Entry 8XX4 (electron microscopy, 2.60 A resolution); this record covers chains B and G of the 11 polymer chains in the assembly.

Chain B:
Molecule: DNA-directed RNA polymerase subunit beta
Organism: African swine fever virus
Notes: EC 2.7.7.6
UniProtKB: A0A2X0RU95 (A0A2X0RU95_ASF); numbering as in UniProt (aligned over 10-1242)
Chain sequence (1233 residues; numbered 10 to 1242; the number before each row is that of its first residue):
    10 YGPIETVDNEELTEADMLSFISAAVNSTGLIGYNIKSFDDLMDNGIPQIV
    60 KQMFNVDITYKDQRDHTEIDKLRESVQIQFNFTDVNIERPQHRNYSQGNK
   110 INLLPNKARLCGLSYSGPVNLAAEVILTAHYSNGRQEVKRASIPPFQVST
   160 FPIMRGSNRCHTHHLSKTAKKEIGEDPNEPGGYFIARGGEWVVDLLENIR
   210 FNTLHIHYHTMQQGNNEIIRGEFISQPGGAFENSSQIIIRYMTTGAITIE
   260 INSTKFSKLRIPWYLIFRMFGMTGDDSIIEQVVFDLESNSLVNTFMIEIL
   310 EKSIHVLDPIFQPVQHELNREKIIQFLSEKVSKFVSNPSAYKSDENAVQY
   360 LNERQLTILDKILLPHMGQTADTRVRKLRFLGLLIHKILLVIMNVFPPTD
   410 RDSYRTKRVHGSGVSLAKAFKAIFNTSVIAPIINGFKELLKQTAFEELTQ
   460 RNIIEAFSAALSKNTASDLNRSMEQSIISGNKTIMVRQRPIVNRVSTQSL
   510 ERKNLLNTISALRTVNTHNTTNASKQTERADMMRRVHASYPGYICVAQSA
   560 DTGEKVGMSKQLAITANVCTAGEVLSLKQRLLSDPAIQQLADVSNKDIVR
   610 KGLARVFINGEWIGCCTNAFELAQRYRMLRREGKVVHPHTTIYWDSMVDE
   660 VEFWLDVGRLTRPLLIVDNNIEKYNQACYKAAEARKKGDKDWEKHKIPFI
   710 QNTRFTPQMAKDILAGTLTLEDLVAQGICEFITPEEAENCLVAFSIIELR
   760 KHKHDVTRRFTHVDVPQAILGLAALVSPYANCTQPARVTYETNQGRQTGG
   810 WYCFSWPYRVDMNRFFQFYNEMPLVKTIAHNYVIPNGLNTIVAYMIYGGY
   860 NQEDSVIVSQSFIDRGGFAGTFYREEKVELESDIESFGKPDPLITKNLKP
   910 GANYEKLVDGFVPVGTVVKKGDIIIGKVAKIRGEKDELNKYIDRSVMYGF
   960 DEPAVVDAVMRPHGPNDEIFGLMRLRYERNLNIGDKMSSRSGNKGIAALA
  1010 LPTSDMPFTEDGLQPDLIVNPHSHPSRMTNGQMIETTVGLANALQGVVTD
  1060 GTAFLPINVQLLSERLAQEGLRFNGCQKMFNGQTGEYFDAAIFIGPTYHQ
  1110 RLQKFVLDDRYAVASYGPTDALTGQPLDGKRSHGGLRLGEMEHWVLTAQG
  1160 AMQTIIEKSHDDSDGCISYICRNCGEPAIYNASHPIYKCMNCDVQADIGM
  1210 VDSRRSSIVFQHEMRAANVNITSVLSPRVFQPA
Unresolved in the structure: 71-83, 104-107, 138-145, 220-222, 341-359, 529-532, 939-949
Ion coordination: Zn2+: Cys1180, Cys1183, Cys1198, Cys1201

Chain G:
Molecule: C122R
Organism: African swine fever virus
UniProtKB: A0A0A1DYD1 (A0A0A1DYD1_ASF); numbering as in UniProt (aligned over 1-103)
Chain sequence (103 residues; numbered 1 to 103; the number before each row is that of its first residue):
     1 MKICKACSSCMVRTYVDGNIIFRCSCGESVQGDSQNLLVSSKVYHTGEME
    51 DKYKIFIKNAPFDPTNCQIKKDCPNCHLDYLTQICIGSQKIIILVCRCGY
   101 MSN
Ion coordination: Zn2+ site 1: Cys4, Cys7, Cys24, Cys26; Zn2+ site 2: Cys73, Cys76, Cys96, Cys98

Interface between chain B and chain G:
Contacting residue pairs (52):
  Gly283(B) with Ser8(G)
  Asp284(B) with Ser8(G), hydrogen bond (backbone-backbone); Ser9(G)
  Asp285(B) with Ile3(G); Ser8(G), hydrogen bond
  Leu295(B) with Met1(G), hydrophobic
  Leu300(B) with Gly47(G)
  Ile306(B) with Met1(G), hydrophobic
  Glu310(B) with Met1(G)
  Ile313(B) with Cys10(G), hydrophobic
  His314(B) with Cys10(G)
  His325(B) with Ser25(G)
  Leu327(B) with Cys7(G), hydrophobic
  Asn403(B) with Lys52(G)
  Val404(B) with Lys52(G); Tyr53(G)
  Phe629(B) with Phe62(G)
  Trp653(B) with Asn59(G); Phe62(G); Asp63(G)
  Ser655(B) with Ile55(G); Phe56(G); Asn59(G), hydrogen bond (backbone-side chain); Asp63(G), hydrogen bond
  Met656(B) with Tyr53(G), hydrophobic; Ile55(G); Phe56(G), hydrophobic
  Asp658(B) with Ile55(G); Lys58(G), salt bridge; Asn59(G), hydrogen bond
  Ile680(B) with Tyr80(G)
  Tyr683(B) with Lys70(G); Asp79(G), hydrogen bond; Tyr80(G), hydrophobic
  Asn684(B) with Leu78(G); Tyr80(G), hydrogen bond
  Cys687(B) with His77(G); Leu78(G), hydrophobic; Asp79(G), hydrogen bond
  Tyr688(B) with Cys76(G); Leu78(G), hydrophobic
  Ala691(B) with His77(G)
  Lys705(B) with Asp79(G), salt bridge
  Glu747(B) with Thr65(G)
  Asn748(B) with Thr65(G)
  Cys749(B) with Thr65(G)
  Leu750(B) with Pro64(G)
  Val765(B) with Lys70(G)
  Thr766(B) with Gln68(G)
  Arg768(B) with Gln68(G), hydrogen bond; Tyr80(G)
  Thr770(B) with Pro64(G)
Also at the interface, not in a pair above, chain B (37 interface residues in all): Ile288, Val301, Val657, Lys695
Also at the interface, not in a pair above, chain G (31 interface residues in all): Met11, Val12, Thr46, Asp51, Ile69, Arg97

Overview:
The interface between chain B and chain G involves 37 residues on one side and 31 on the other; the contacts
include 9 hydrogen bonds and 2 salt bridges. Polar contacts include Asp658(B)-Lys58(G), Lys705(B)-Asp79(G) and
Asp285(B)-Ser8(G). Cys1180(B), Cys1183(B), Cys1198(B) and Cys1201(B) form the Zn2+ site.
Chain B is DNA-directed RNA polymerase subunit beta and chain G is C122R, both from African swine fever virus;
the structure, ASFV RNAP elongation complex, was determined by electron microscopy (same publication as 8Y0E,
8XX5, 8XXP, 8XXT and 8XY6).
